7ADC - chains U and X of the 15 polymer chains in the assembly; structure by electron microscopy, 4.00 A resolution.

[Chain U]
Protein: DNA-directed RNA polymerase subunit alpha
From: Escherichia coli
Notes: EC 2.7.7.6
UniProt: P0A7Z4 (RPOA_ECOLI); residues 1-329 here = UniProt positions 1-329
Amino-acid sequence (329 residues; numbered 1 to 329; the number before each row is that of its first residue):
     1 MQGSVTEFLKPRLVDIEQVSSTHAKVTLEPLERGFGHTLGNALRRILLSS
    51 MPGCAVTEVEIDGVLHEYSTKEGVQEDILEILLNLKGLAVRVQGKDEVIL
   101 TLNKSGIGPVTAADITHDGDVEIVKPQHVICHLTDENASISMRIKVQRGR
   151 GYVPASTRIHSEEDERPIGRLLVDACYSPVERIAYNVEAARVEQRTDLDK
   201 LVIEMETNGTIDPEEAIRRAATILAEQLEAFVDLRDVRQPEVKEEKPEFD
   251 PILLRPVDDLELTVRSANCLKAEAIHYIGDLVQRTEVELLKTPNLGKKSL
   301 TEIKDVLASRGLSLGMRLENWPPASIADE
Disordered / not traced: 1-3, 239-329
Swiss-Prot annotation at these positions:
  - region: E162 to E165 (Required for interaction with Crp at class II promoters)
  - modified residue: R265 (ADP-ribosylarginine), K297 (N6-acetyllysine), K298 (N6-acetyllysine)
  - mutagenesis: R45 (R45C: In rpoA112; temperature-sensitive, blocks RNA polymerase assembly), E162 to E165 (5-fold decrease in CRP-class II promoter-dependent transcription), E165 (E165K: 5-fold decrease in CRP-class II promoter-dependent transcription), R191 (R191C: In rpoA101; temperature-sensitive)

[Chain X]
Protein: DNA-directed RNA polymerase subunit beta
From: Escherichia coli
Notes: EC 2.7.7.6
UniProt: P0A8V4 (RPOB_ECO57); residues 1-1342 here = UniProt positions 1-1342
Amino-acid sequence (1342 residues; numbered 1 to 1342; the number before each row is that of its first residue):
     1 MVYSYTEKKRIRKDFGKRPQVLDVPYLLSIQLDSFQKFIEQDPEGQYGLE
    51 AAFRSVFPIQSYSGNSELQYVSYRLGEPVFDVQECQIRGVTYSAPLRVKL
   101 RLVIYEREAPEGTVKDIKEQEVYMGEIPLMTDNGTFVINGTERVIVSQLH
   151 RSPGVFFDSDKGKTHSSGKVLYNARIIPYRGSWLDFEFDPKDNLFVRIDR
   201 RRKLPATIILRALNYTTEQILDLFFEKVIFEIRDNKLQMELVPERLRGET
   251 ASFDIEANGKVYVEKGRRITARHIRQLEKDDVKLIEVPVEYIAGKVVAKD
   301 YIDESTGELICAANMELSLDLLAKLSQSGHKRIETLFTNDLDHGPYISET
   351 LRVDPTNDRLSALVEIYRMMRPGEPPTREAAESLFENLFFSEDRYDLSAV
   401 GRMKFNRSLLREEIEGSGILSKDDIIDVMKKLIDIRNGKGEVDDIDHLGN
   451 RRIRSVGEMAENQFRVGLVRVERAVKERLSLGDLDTLMPQDMINAKPISA
   501 AVKEFFGSSQLSQFMDQNNPLSEITHKRRISALGPGGLTRERAGFEVRDV
   551 HPTHYGRVCPIETPEGPNIGLINSLSVYAQTNEYGFLETPYRKVTDGVVT
   601 DEIHYLSAIEEGNYVIAQANSNLDEEGHFVEDLVTCRSKGESSLFSRDQV
   651 DYMDVSTQQVVSVGASLIPFLEHDDANRALMGANMQRQAVPTLRADKPLV
   701 GTGMERAVAVDSGVTAVAKRGGVVQYVDASRIVIKVNEDEMYPGEAGIDI
   751 YNLTKYTRSNQNTCINQMPCVSLGEPVERGDVLADGPSTDLGELALGQNM
   801 RVAFMPWNGYNFEDSILVSERVVQEDRFTTIHIQELACVSRDTKLGPEEI
   851 TADIPNVGEAALSKLDESGIVYIGAEVTGGDILVGKVTPKGETQLTPEEK
   901 LLRAIFGEKASDVKDSSLRVPNGVSGTVIDVQVFTRDGVEKDKRALEIEE
   951 MQLKQAKKDLSEELQILEAGLFSRIRAVLVAGGVEAEKLDKLPRDRWLEL
  1001 GLTDEEKQNQLEQLAEQYDELKHEFEKKLEAKRRKITQGDDLAPGVLKIV
  1051 KVYLAVKRRIQPGDKMAGRHGNKGVISKINPIEDMPYDENGTPVDIVLNP
  1101 LGVPSRMNIGQILETHLGMAAKGIGDKINAMLKQQQEVAKLREFIQRAYD
  1151 LGADVRQKVDLSTFSDEEVMRLAENLRKGMPIATPVFDGAKEAEIKELLK
  1201 LGDLPTSGQIRLYDGRTGEQFERPVTVGYMYMLKLNHLVDDKMHARSTGS
  1251 YSLVTQQPLGGKAQFGGQRFGEMEVWALEAYGAAYTLQEMLTVKSDDVNG
  1301 RTKMYKNIVDGNHQMEPGMPESFNVLLKEIRSLGINIELEDE
Disordered / not traced: 1, 1342
Swiss-Prot annotation at these positions:
  - modified residue (N6-acetyllysine): K1022, K1200

[How chain U and chain X interact]
Pairs across the interface (59):
  H37(U) - G1218(X)
  N41(U) - G1215(X)
  N41(U) - R1216(X)
  N41(U) - T1217(X)
  N41(U) - G1218(X)
  R44(U) - E1083(X)
  R44(U) - Y1087(X)
  R45(U) - E1083(X)  hydrogen bond (side chain-backbone)
  R45(U) - D1084(X)  salt bridge
  R45(U) - G1215(X)  hydrogen bond (side chain-backbone)
  R45(U) - R1216(X)
  L48(U) - I1082(X)  hydrophobic
  L48(U) - E1083(X)
  S49(U) - E1083(X)
  L65(U) - I873(X)
  H66(U) - I873(X)
  H66(U) - G874(X)
  H66(U) - I929(X)
  Y68(U) - Y756(X)
  Y68(U) - I831(X)  hydrophobic
  Y68(U) - T927(X)
  Y68(U) - I929(X)  hydrophobic
  Y68(U) - K1057(X)  hydrogen bond (side chain-backbone)
  T70(U) - A729(X)
  T70(U) - K755(X)
  K71(U) - D728(X)
  E72(U) - D728(X)
  E72(U) - K954(X)  salt bridge
  G73(U) - D728(X)  hydrogen bond (backbone-side chain)
  V74(U) - D728(X)
  V74(U) - A729(X)
  Q75(U) - A729(X)
  Q75(U) - V771(X)  hydrogen bond (side chain-backbone)
  D77(U) - K755(X)  salt bridge
  D77(U) - Y756(X)  hydrogen bond
  D77(U) - N766(X)
  L79(U) - L693(X)  hydrophobic
  L79(U) - Y756(X)
  L79(U) - I831(X)  hydrophobic
  E80(U) - R694(X)
  L83(U) - R694(X)
  K86(U) - Q824(X)  hydrogen bond (side chain-backbone)
  K86(U) - D826(X)  salt bridge
  T134(U) - Y726(X)
  T134(U) - V727(X)  hydrogen bond (side chain-backbone)
  T134(U) - L773(X)
  Y152(U) - E820(X)
  Y152(U) - Q824(X)
  R166(U) - A860(X)
  R166(U) - S863(X)  hydrogen bond
  R166(U) - K864(X)
  I168(U) - G874(X)
  D174(U) - Q824(X)
  C176(U) - Q824(X)
  R182(U) - N1090(X)  hydrogen bond (side chain-backbone)
  A184(U) - N1090(X)
  A184(U) - G1091(X)
  Y185(U) - Y1087(X)  hydrogen bond
  Y185(U) - G1218(X)  hydrogen bond (side chain-backbone)
Interface residues without a listed pair, chain U (35 interface residues in all): E67, S69, E76, S156, E165, E181
Interface residues without a listed pair, chain X (47 interface residues in all): S730, M768, P769, R821, V823, E825, A875, E876, V928, A1055, V1056, R1059, P1093

[Overview]
35 residues of chain U face 47 of chain X across their interface, with 12 hydrogen bonds and 4 salt bridges.
Polar pairs include R45(U)-D1084(X), E72(U)-K954(X) and D77(U)-K755(X). From UniProt: 6 mutagenesis sites on
chain U.
Here chain U is DNA-directed RNA polymerase subunit alpha and chain X is DNA-directed RNA polymerase subunit
beta, both from Escherichia coli. Entry 7ADC (Transcription termination intermediate complex 3 delta NusG) was
determined by electron microscopy together with 6Z9P, 6Z9Q, 6Z9R, 6Z9S, 6Z9T, 7ADB, 7ADD and 7ADE from the
same study.
